PDB entry 6SNQ | X-ray diffraction, 2.70 A resolution | chain A

[Chain A]
Name: Phosphoglucomutase-1
From: Homo sapiens
Notes: EC 5.4.2.2
UniProtKB: P36871 (PGM1_HUMAN), isoform P36871-2; residue numbers follow UniProt; this construct covers 2-580
Chain sequence (583 residues; each row starts with the number of its first residue; numbers below 1 keep their minus sign (Gly-2 is residue -2)):
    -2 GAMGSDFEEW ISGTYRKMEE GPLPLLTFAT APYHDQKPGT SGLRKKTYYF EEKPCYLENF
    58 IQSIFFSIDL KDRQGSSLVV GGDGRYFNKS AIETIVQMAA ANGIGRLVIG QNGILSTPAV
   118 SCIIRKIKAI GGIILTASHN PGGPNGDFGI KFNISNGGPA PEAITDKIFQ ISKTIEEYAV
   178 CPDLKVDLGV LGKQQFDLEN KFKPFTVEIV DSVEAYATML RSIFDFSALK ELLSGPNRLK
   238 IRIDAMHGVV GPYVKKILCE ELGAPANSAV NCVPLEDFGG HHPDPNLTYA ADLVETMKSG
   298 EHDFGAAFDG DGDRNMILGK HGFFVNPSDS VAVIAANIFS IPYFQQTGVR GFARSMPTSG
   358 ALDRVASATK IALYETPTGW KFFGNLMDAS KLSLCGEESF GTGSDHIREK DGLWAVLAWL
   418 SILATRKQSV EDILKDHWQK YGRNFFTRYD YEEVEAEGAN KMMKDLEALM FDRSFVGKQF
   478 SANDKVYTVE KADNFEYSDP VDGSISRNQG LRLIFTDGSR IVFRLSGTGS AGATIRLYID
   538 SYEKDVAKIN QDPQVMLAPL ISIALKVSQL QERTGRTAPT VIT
Unresolved in the structure: -2 to 5, 479-482, 524-528
Construct notes: expression tag (-2 to 1)
Modified positions: Ser135 (phosphoserine; SEP)
Curated features (UniProtKB/Swiss-Prot):
  - natural variant: Arg41 (Q41R: In CDG1T; this construct carries the variant), Lys68 (K68M: In allele PGM1*7+, allele PGM1*7-, allele PGM1*3+ and allele PGM1*3-), Lys388 (E388K: In CDG1T; this construct carries the variant)
Ion coordination: Zn2+: Ser135, Asp306, Asp308, Asp310
Small-molecule neighbours: 6-O-phosphono-alpha-D-glucopyranose (G6P): Ser38, Ser135, Arg311, Thr375, Gly376, Trp377, Glu394, Ser396, Arg521, Leu522, Ser523, Arg533, Tyr535
From the paper describing this entry:
  - Zn2+ coordination: Ser135, Asp306, Asp308, Asp310
  - post-translational modification sites: Ser135
  - binding site for 6-O-phosphono-alpha-D-glucopyranose: Glu394, Ser396, Arg521, Ser523, Arg533
  - contacts within the chain: Ser135-His136, Ser135-Arg311
  - catalytic residues: His136, Arg311, Lys407 (proposed by the authors, not directly observed)

[Overview]
Ligands of chain A: 6-O-phosphono-alpha-D-glucopyranose. Ser135, Asp306, Asp308 and Asp310 form the Zn2+ site.
The paper reports catalytic residues His136, Arg311 and Lys407; a binding site for
6-O-phosphono-alpha-D-glucopyranose at Glu394, Ser396 and Arg521 among others.
Chain A is Phosphoglucomutase-1 (Homo sapiens); the structure, Crystal structures of human PGM1 isoform 2, was
determined by X-ray diffraction (same publication as 6SNO and 6SNP).
